PDB entry 1FGL | X-ray diffraction, 1.80 A resolution | chains A and B

# Chain A
Protein: Cyclophilin A
Source organism: Homo sapiens
UniProt: P62937 (PPIA_HUMAN); residues 2-165 here correspond to UniProt positions 1-164 (UniProt number = residue number - 1)
Chain sequence (165 residues; row label = number of the first residue in the row):
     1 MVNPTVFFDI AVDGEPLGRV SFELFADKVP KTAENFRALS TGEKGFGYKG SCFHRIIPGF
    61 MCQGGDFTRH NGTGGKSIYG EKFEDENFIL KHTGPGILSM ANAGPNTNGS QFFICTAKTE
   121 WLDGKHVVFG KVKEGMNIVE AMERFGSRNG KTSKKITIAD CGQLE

# Chain B
Protein: HIV-1 gag protein
Source organism: Human immunodeficiency virus type 1
Notes: EC 5.2.1.8
UniProt: P05889 (GAG_HV1W2); residues 1-25 here correspond to UniProt positions 212-236 (UniProt number = residue number + 211)
Chain sequence (25 residues; row label = number of the first residue in the row):
     1 DRXHPVHAGP IAPGQLREPR GSDIA
Not modelled in the structure: 1-5, 18-25
Sequence notes: conflict BAL_3 (Leu214 in P05889)
Modified / non-standard residues: BAL (beta-alanine) at position 3; Leu-16 (norleucine; NLE)

# How chain A and chain B interact
Contacting residue pairs (26; chain A residue first):
  Arg-55(A) / Gly-9(B)
  Arg-55(A) / Pro-10(B)  hydrogen bond (side chain-backbone)
  Arg-55(A) / Gln-15(B)  hydrogen bond
  Ile-57(A) / Ala-12(B)  hydrophobic
  Phe-60(A) / Pro-10(B)  hydrophobic
  Phe-60(A) / Ile-11(B)
  Phe-60(A) / Ala-12(B)  hydrophobic
  Phe-60(A) / Pro-13(B)
  Gln-63(A) / Ala-8(B)  hydrogen bond (side chain-backbone)
  Gln-63(A) / Gly-9(B)
  Gln-63(A) / Pro-10(B)
  Asn-71(A) / His-7(B)  hydrogen bond (backbone-side chain)
  Gly-72(A) / His-7(B)
  Gly-72(A) / Ala-8(B)  hydrogen bond (backbone-backbone)
  Thr-73(A) / Val-6(B)
  Thr-73(A) / His-7(B)
  Ala-101(A) / Gly-9(B)
  Asn-102(A) / Ala-8(B)
  Asn-102(A) / Gly-9(B)  hydrogen bond (backbone-backbone)
  Gln-111(A) / Ala-8(B)
  Phe-113(A) / Pro-10(B)
  Trp-121(A) / Ile-11(B)  hydrogen bond (side chain-backbone)
  Trp-121(A) / Pro-13(B)  hydrophobic
  Trp-121(A) / Leu-16(B)
  Leu-122(A) / Pro-10(B)  hydrophobic
  His-126(A) / Pro-10(B)
Also at the interface, not in a pair above, chain A (16 interface residues in all): Met-61, Ala-103

# In short
The interface between chain A and chain B involves 16 residues on one side and 10 on the other; the contacts
include 7 hydrogen bonds. Polar pairs include Arg-55(A)/Pro-10(B), Arg-55(A)/Gln-15(B) and Gln-63(A)/Ala-8(B).
Here chain A is Cyclophilin A (Homo sapiens) and chain B is HIV-1 gag protein (Human immunodeficiency virus
type 1). Entry 1FGL (Cyclophilin A complexed with a fragment of HIV-1 GAG protein) was determined by X-ray
diffraction.
